PDB entry 1GE5 | X-ray diffraction, 2.00 A resolution | chain A

# Chain A
Molecule: Peptidyl-lys metalloendopeptidase
Organism: Grifola frondosa
Notes: EC 3.4.24.20
UniProt: P81054 (PLMP_GRIFR); residues 1-167 here = UniProt positions 1-167
Amino-acid sequence (167 residues; numbered 1 to 167; the number before each row is that of its first residue):
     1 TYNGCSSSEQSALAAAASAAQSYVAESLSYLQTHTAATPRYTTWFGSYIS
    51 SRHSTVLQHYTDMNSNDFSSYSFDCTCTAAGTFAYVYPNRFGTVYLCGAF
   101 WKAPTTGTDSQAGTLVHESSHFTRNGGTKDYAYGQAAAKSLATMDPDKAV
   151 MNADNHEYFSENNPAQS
Cystine bridges: C5-C75, C77-C97
Glycans and other covalent adducts: alpha-D-mannopyranose (MAN) linked to T42
Ion coordination: Zn2+: H117, H121, D130

# In short
Covalently linked alpha-D-mannopyranose: at T42. H117, H121 and D130 form the Zn2+ site.
Chain A is Peptidyl-lys metalloendopeptidase (Grifola frondosa); the structure, Zinc peptidase from grifola
frondosa, was determined by X-ray diffraction together with 1G12, 1GE6 and 1GE7 from the same study.
